2XV0 - chain A; structure by X-ray diffraction, 1.60 A resolution.

# Chain A
Protein: Azurin
From: Pseudomonas aeruginosa
UniProt: P00282 (AZUR_PSEAE); aligned to UniProt positions 21-145 over residues 1-125 (the alignment contains insertions or deletions, so no single offset holds)
Sequence (125 residues; row label = number of the first residue in the row):
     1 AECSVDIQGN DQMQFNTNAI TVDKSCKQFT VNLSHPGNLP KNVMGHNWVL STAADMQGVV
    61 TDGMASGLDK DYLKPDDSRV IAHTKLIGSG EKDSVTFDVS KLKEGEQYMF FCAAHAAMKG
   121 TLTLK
Differences from the reference sequence: engineered mutation Ala113 (Thr133 in P00282), Ala114 (Phe134 in P00282), His115 (Pro135 in P00282), Ala117 (Leu140 in P00282)
Disulfides: Cys3-Cys26
Bound ions: Cu+: His46, Cys112, His115

# In short
The Cu+ site is built by His46, Cys112 and His115.
Chain A is Azurin (Pseudomonas aeruginosa); the structure, Pseudomonas aeruginosa Azurin with mutated
metal-binding loop sequence (CAAHAAM), chemically reduced, pH4.8, was determined by X-ray diffraction,
deposited together with 2XV2 and 2XV3.
